2QLB - chains A and C of the 7 polymer chains in the assembly; structure by X-ray diffraction, 2.25 A resolution.

== Chain A ==
Molecule: Caspase-7
Source organism: Homo sapiens
Notes: EC 3.4.22.60; fragment: P20 subunit
UniProtKB: P55210 (CASP7_HUMAN); residue numbers follow UniProt; this construct covers 24-196
Amino-acid sequence (173 residues; row label = number of the first residue in the row):
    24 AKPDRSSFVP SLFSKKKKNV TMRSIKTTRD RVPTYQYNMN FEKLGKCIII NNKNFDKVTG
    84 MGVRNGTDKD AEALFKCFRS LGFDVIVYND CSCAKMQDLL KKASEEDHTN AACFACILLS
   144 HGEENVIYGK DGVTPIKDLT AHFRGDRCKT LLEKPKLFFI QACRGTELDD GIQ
Not modelled in the structure: 24-56
Swiss-Prot annotation at these positions:
  - region: K38 to K41 (Exosite), K76 to R87 (Loop L1), R187 to Q196 (Loop L2)
  - active site: H144, C186
  - site: F36, S37 (Cleavage), M45, R46 (Cleavage), S47, I48 (Cleavage), R187 (Involved in allosteric regulation)
  - modified residue: S30 (Phosphoserine), S37 (Phosphoserine), T173 (Phosphothreonine)
  - mutagenesis: S30 (S30A: Abolished phosphorylation by PAK2; when associated with A-173 and A-239; S30E: Mimics phosphorylation; does not affect thiol protease activity), K38 to K41 (Decreased ability to cleave PARP1 and PTGES3; Decreased ability to cleave PARP1), K39 to K40 (Does not affect ability to cleave PARP1; Decreased ability to cleave PARP1. Decreased RNA-binding), K39 (K39E: Decreased ability to cleave PARP1), T173 (T173A: Abolished phosphorylation by PAK2; when associated with A-30 and A-239), C186 (C186A: Abolished thiol protease activity), R187 (R187K: Does not significantly affect thiol protease catalytic efficiency; R187M/A/G: Reduced thiol protease catalytic efficiency; R187W/N: Strongly reduced thiol protease catalytic efficiency), D192 (D192A: Strongly reduced thiol protease activity)

== Chain C ==
Molecule: Caspase-7
Source organism: Homo sapiens
Notes: EC 3.4.22.60; fragment: P20 subunit
UniProtKB: P55210 (CASP7_HUMAN); residues 324-496 here correspond to UniProt positions 24-196 (UniProt number = residue number - 300)
Amino-acid sequence (173 residues; row label = number of the first residue in the row):
   324 AKPDRSSFVP SLFSKKKKNV TMRSIKTTRD RVPTYQYNMN FEKLGKCIII NNKNFDKVTG
   384 MGVRNGTDKD AEALFKCFRS LGFDVIVYND CSCAKMQDLL KKASEEDHTN AACFACILLS
   444 HGEENVIYGK DGVTPIKDLT AHFRGDRCKT LLEKPKLFFI QACRGTELDD GIQ
Not modelled in the structure: 324-356
Swiss-Prot annotation at these positions:
  - region: K338 to K341 (Exosite), K376 to R387 (Loop L1), R487 to Q496 (Loop L2)
  - active site: H444, C486
  - site: F336, S337 (Cleavage), M345, R346 (Cleavage), S347, I348 (Cleavage), R487 (Involved in allosteric regulation)
  - modified residue: S330 (Phosphoserine), S337 (Phosphoserine), T473 (Phosphothreonine)

== How chain A and chain C interact ==
Contacting residue pairs - 10 pairs, chain A then chain C:
  K160(A) with E490(C), salt bridge
  G168(A) with I495(C)
  K172(A) with I495(C)
  L175(A) with I495(C), hydrophobic; Q496(C)
  E176(A) with Q496(C)
  E190(A) with K460(C), salt bridge
  I195(A) with K472(C); L475(C), hydrophobic
  Q196(A) with L475(C)
Other interface residues (no listed pair), chain A (9 interface residues in all): D169
Other interface residues (no listed pair), chain C (8 interface residues in all): G468, D469

== Overview ==
9 residues of chain A face 8 of chain C across their interface, with 2 salt bridges. Polar contacts include
K160(A)-E490(C) and E190(A)-K460(C). From UniProt: active-site residues H144(A) and C186(A) and 11 mutagenesis
sites on chain A; active-site residues H444(C) and C486(C) on chain C.
Chain A and chain C are both Caspase-7 (Homo sapiens); the structure, Crystal Structure of caspase-7 with
inhibitor AC-ESMD-CHO, was determined by X-ray diffraction (same publication as 2QL5, 2QL7, 2QL9, 2QLF and
2QLJ).
